PDB entry 6BAO | X-ray diffraction, 2.18 A resolution | chains A and B

Chain A (and B):
Molecule: Photoreceptor-histidine kinase BphP
From: Stigmatella aurantiaca DW4/3-1
Notes: fragment: pas-gaf-phy; chain B of this document is another copy of the same molecule, construct and numbering; everything in this record applies to it too
UniProt: Q097N3 (Q097N3_STIAD); numbering as in UniProt (aligned over 1-513)
Amino-acid sequence (513 residues; each row starts with the number of its first residue):
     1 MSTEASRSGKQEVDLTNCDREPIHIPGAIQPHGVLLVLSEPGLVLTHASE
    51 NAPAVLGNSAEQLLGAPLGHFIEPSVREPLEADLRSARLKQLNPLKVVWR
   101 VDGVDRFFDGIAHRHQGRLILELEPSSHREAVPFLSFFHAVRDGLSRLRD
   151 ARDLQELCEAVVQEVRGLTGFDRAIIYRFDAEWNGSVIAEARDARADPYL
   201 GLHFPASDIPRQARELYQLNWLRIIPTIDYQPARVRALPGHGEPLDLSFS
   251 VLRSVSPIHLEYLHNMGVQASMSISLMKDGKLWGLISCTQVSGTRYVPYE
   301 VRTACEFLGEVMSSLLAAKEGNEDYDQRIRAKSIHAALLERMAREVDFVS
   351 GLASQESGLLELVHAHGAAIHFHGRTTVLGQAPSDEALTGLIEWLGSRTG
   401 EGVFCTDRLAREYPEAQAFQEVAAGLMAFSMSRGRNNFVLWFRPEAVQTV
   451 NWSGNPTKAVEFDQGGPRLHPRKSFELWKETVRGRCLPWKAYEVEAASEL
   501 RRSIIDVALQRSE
Not modelled in the structure: 1-10
Glycans and other covalent adducts: Bilirubin IX alpha (BLR) linked to Cys18
Residues lining bound ligands: Bilirubin IX alpha (BLR; 3-[5-[(Z)-(4-ethenyl-3-methyl-5-oxidanylidene-pyrrol-2-ylidene)methyl]-2-[[5-[(Z)-(3-ethenyl-4-methyl-5-oxidanylidene-pyrrol-2-ylidene)methyl]-3-(3-hydroxy-3-oxopropyl)-4-methyl-1H-pyrrol-2-yl]methyl]-4-methyl-1H-pyrrol-3-yl]propanoic acid): Glu21, Ile23, Ile175, Tyr177, Val187, Tyr199, Phe204, Ser207, Asp208, Ile209, Pro210, Gln212, Ala213, Tyr217, Arg223, Ile225, Arg253, Val255, Ser256, Ile258, His259, Tyr262, Leu263, Met266, Ser271, Met272, Ser273, Leu285, Ser287, Thr289, Ala459, Val460, Leu469, His470, Pro471, Arg472
Reported in the primary citation:
  - binding site for Bilirubin IX alpha: Cys18, Tyr262, Pro471
  - contacts within the chain: Asp208-Arg472 (salt bridge), Asp208-Tyr262 (hydrogen bond), Tyr262-Arg472

Chain A / chain B interface:
Contacting residue pairs (58; chain A residue first):
  Lys90(A) with Arg142(B)
  Gln91(A) with Asp143(B)
  Asn93(A) with His139(B)
  Phe134(A) with Glu130(B); Ala131(B), hydrophobic; Phe134(B), hydrophobic
  Phe137(A) with Phe134(B), hydrophobic
  Phe138(A) with Phe134(B), hydrophobic; Glu300(B)
  Val141(A) with Phe134(B), hydrophobic; Phe138(B), hydrophobic
  Arg142(A) with Pro94(B); Glu300(B), salt bridge
  Leu145(A) with Phe307(B), hydrophobic
  Ser146(A) with Gln91(B), hydrogen bond (side chain-backbone)
  Arg147(A) with Gln91(B)
  Arg149(A) with Thr303(B); Phe307(B); Glu310(B), salt bridge
  Asp150(A) with Arg88(B), salt bridge; Lys90(B); Gln91(B), hydrogen bond
  Arg152(A) with Arg88(B)
  Glu156(A) with Arg88(B), salt bridge
  Glu300(A) with Leu135(B); His139(B), salt bridge
  Thr303(A) with Phe138(B)
  Ala304(A) with Phe138(B), hydrophobic
  Glu306(A) with Arg142(B), salt bridge
  Phe307(A) with Phe138(B), hydrophobic; Val141(B), hydrophobic; Arg142(B)
  Glu310(A) with Arg142(B), salt bridge; Leu145(B); Ser146(B)
  Val311(A) with Leu145(B), hydrophobic; Phe307(B), hydrophobic
  Ser313(A) with Arg149(B)
  Ser314(A) with Arg149(B)
  Met431(A) with Leu509(B)
  Ser432(A) with Leu509(B)
  Arg433(A) with Ala343(B); Gln510(B), hydrogen bond
  Arg502(A) with Arg502(B), hydrogen bond (backbone-side chain)
  Ile505(A) with Arg502(B); Ile505(B), hydrophobic; Asp506(B)
  Asp506(A) with Arg502(B), salt bridge; Ile505(B)
  Ala508(A) with Leu509(B)
  Leu509(A) with Ser432(B); Ile505(B), hydrophobic; Ala508(B); Leu509(B)
  Gln510(A) with Arg433(B), hydrogen bond (side chain-backbone)
  Arg511(A) with Leu509(B), hydrogen bond (side chain-backbone); Arg511(B), hydrogen bond (side chain-backbone)
  Ser512(A) with His373(B), hydrogen bond
Other interface residues (no listed pair), chain A (37 interface residues in all): Ala151, Trp221
Other interface residues (no listed pair), chain B (37 interface residues in all): Arg129, Glu306, Leu339, Arg501, Val507, Ser512

In short:
Chain A and chain B each contribute 37 residues to their interface; the contacts include 8 hydrogen bonds and
8 salt bridges. Among the polar pairs are Arg142(A)-Glu300(B), Arg149(A)-Glu310(B) and Asp150(A)-Arg88(B).
From the paper: a binding site for Bilirubin IX alpha at Cys18(A), Tyr262(A) and Pro471(A); contacts within
the chain involving Asp208(A), Arg472(A) and Tyr262(A).
Chain A and chain B are both Photoreceptor-histidine kinase BphP (Stigmatella aurantiaca DW4/3-1); the
structure, Stigmatella aurantiaca phytochrome photosensory core module, wild type, was determined by X-ray
diffraction (same publication as 6BAF, 6BAK, 6BAP and 6BAY).
